6P1P - chains A and T of the 4 polymer chains in the assembly; structure by X-ray diffraction, 1.75 A resolution.

# Chain A
Name: DNA-directed DNA/RNA polymerase mu
Organism: Homo sapiens
Notes: EC 2.7.7.7
Reference sequence: Q9NP87 (DPOLM_HUMAN); numbering as in UniProt; present here: 134-397, 410-494
Chain sequence (354 residues; numbered 129 to 494; 12 numbers in that range are skipped by the numbering (no residue carries them; nothing is unmodelled there); the number before each row is that of its first residue):
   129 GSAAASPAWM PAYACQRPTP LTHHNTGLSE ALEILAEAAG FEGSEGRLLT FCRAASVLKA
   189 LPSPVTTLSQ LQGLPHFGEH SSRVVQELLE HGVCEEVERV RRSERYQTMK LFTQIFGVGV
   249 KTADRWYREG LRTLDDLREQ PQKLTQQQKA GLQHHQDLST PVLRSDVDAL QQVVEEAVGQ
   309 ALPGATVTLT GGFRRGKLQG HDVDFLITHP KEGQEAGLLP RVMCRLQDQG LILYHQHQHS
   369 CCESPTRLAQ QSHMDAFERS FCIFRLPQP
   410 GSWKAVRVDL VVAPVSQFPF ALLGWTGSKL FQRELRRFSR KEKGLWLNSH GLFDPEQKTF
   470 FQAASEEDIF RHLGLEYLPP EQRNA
Not modelled in the structure: 129-137, 367-382
Sequence notes: expression tag (129-133); linker (410)
Ion coordination: Na+: Thr241, Ile243, Val246 (shared with 1 residue of chain P); Mg2+ site 1: Asp330, Asp332, Asp418 (together with 0KX) (shared with 1 residue of chain P); Mg2+ site 2: Asp330, Asp332 (together with 0KX)
Residues lining bound ligands: 0KX (2'-deoxy-5'-O-[(R)-hydroxy{[(R)-hydroxy(phosphonooxy)phosphoryl]amino}phosphoryl]cytidine): Gly319, Gly320, Arg323, Lys325, Gln327, Gly328, His329, Asp330, Asp332, Asp418, Gly433, Trp434, Thr435, Gly436, Ser437, Lys438, Gln441
Swiss-Prot annotation at these positions:
  - region: Arg323 to Asp332 (Involved in ssDNA binding)
  - binding site (Mg(2+)): Asp330, Asp332, Asp418
  - site: Gly433 (Responsible for the low discrimination between dNTP and rNTP)

# Chain T
Molecule: 9-nt DNA strand
Sequence (9 nucleotides; each row starts with the number of its first residue):
     1 CGGCGTACG
Modified positions: 8OG (8-oxo-2'-deoxy-guanosine-5'-monophosphate) at position 5

# How chain A and chain T interact
Contacting residue pairs (26):
  Gly174(A) - DC4(T)  base contact
  Leu177(A) - DC4(T)  phosphate contact
  Leu177(A) - 8OG_5(T)  phosphate contact
  His365(A) - DG9(T)  phosphate contact
  Phe385(A) - DG9(T)  phosphate contact
  Glu386(A) - DC8(T)  sugar contact
  Glu386(A) - DG9(T)  hydrogen bond to the phosphate
  Arg387(A) - DA7(T)  hydrogen bond to the base
  Arg387(A) - DC8(T)  hydrogen bond to the sugar
  Arg387(A) - DG9(T)  hydrogen bond to the phosphate
  Phe389(A) - DG9(T)  sugar contact
  Lys438(A) - 8OG_5(T)  base contact
  Gln441(A) - 8OG_5(T)  base contact
  Arg442(A) - 8OG_5(T)  salt bridge to the phosphate
  Arg445(A) - 8OG_5(T)  base contact
  Arg445(A) - DT6(T)  hydrogen bond to the base
  Arg446(A) - DC4(T)  sugar contact
  Arg446(A) - 8OG_5(T)  sugar contact
  Arg449(A) - DT6(T)  salt bridge to the phosphate
  Lys450(A) - DG3(T)  hydrogen bond to the phosphate
  Lys450(A) - DC4(T)  salt bridge to the phosphate
  Leu456(A) - DT6(T)  sugar contact
  Asn457(A) - DT6(T)  phosphate contact
  Asn457(A) - DA7(T)  hydrogen bond to the phosphate
  His459(A) - DA7(T)  hydrogen bond to the phosphate
  His459(A) - DC8(T)  salt bridge to the phosphate
Also at the interface, not in a pair above, chain A (19 interface residues in all): Arg181, Gln364

# In short
The interface between chain A and chain T involves 19 residues on one side and 7 on the other, with 8 hydrogen
bonds and 4 salt bridges. Polar pairs include Arg387(A)-DA7(T), Arg445(A)-DT6(T) and Arg387(A)-DC8(T). Ligands
of chain A: compound 0KX.
Chain A is DNA-directed DNA/RNA polymerase mu (Homo sapiens) and chain T is a 9-nt DNA strand; the structure,
Pre-catalytic ternary complex of human DNA Polymerase Mu with 1-nt gapped substrate containing template 8OG
and ..., was determined by X-ray diffraction (same publication as 6P1M, 6P1N, 6P1O, 6P1Q, 6P1R, 6P1S and 4
further entries).
